PDB entry 8RVP | electron microscopy, 2.28 A resolution | chains C and D of the 34 polymer chains in the assembly

== Chain C ==
Molecule: Proteasome subunit alpha type-3
Source organism: Saccharomyces cerevisiae
UniProtKB: P23638 (PSA3_YEAST); the construct has insertions or renumbered stretches relative to UniProt, so the offset changes along the chain: 1-218 = UniProt 1-218; 221-254 = UniProt 225-258
Amino-acid sequence (258 residues; numbered 1 to 254 plus 6 insertion-coded residues; 2 numbers in that range are skipped by the numbering (no residue carries them; nothing is unmodelled there); the number before each row is that of its first residue; a row labelled like 218A-218F holds insertion residues (218A, then the next letters in order)):
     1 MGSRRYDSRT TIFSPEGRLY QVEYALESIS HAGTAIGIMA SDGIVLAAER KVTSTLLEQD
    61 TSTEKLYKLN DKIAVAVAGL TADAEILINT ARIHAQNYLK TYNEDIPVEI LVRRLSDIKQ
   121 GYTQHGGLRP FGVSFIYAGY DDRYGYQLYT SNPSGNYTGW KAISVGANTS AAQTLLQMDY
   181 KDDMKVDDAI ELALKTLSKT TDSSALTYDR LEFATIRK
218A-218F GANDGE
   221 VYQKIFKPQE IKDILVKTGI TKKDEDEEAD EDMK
Unresolved in the structure: 1-2, 62, 218A-218F, 242-254
Swiss-Prot annotation at these positions:
  - cross-link (Glycyl lysine isopeptide (Lys-Gly)): Lys-100 (interchain with G-Cter in ubiquitin), Lys-199 (interchain with G-Cter in ubiquitin), Lys-227 (interchain with G-Cter in ubiquitin)

== Chain D ==
Molecule: Proteasome subunit alpha type-4
Source organism: Saccharomyces cerevisiae
UniProtKB: P40303 (PSA4_YEAST); numbering as in UniProt (aligned over 1-254)
Amino-acid sequence (254 residues; row label = number of the first residue in the row):
     1 MSGYDRALSI FSPDGHIFQV EYALEAVKRG TCAVGVKGKN CVVLGCERRS TLKLQDTRIT
    61 PSKVSKIDSH VVLSFSGLNA DSRILIEKAR VEAQSHRLTL EDPVTVEYLT RYVAGVQQRY
   121 TQSGGVRPFG VSTLIAGFDP RDDEPKLYQT EPSGIYSSWS AQTIGRNSKT VREFLEKNYD
   181 RKEPPATVEE CVKLTVRSLL EVVQTGAKNI EITVVKPDSD IVALSSEEIN QYVTQIEQEK
   241 QEQQEQDKKK KSNH
Unresolved in the structure: 1, 247-254
Swiss-Prot annotation at these positions:
  - modified residue: Thr-60 (Phosphothreonine)

== How chain C and chain D interact ==
Residue-residue contacts (63; chain C residue first):
  Arg-5(C) with Arg-6(D), hydrogen bond (backbone-side chain)
  Tyr-6(C) with Asp-5(D), hydrogen bond
  Thr-10(C) with Arg-127(D)
  Thr-11(C) with Gly-125(D); Val-126(D); Arg-127(D)
  Ile-12(C) with Arg-6(D); Gln-19(D)
  Phe-13(C) with Gln-19(D), hydrogen bond (backbone-side chain); Tyr-22(D); Ala-26(D), hydrophobic; Arg-127(D); Pro-128(D)
  Ser-14(C) with Tyr-22(D)
  Pro-15(C) with Tyr-22(D), hydrophobic; Glu-25(D)
  Glu-16(C) with Glu-25(D); Arg-29(D), hydrogen bond (backbone-side chain)
  Gly-17(C) with Tyr-22(D); Ala-26(D)
  Arg-18(C) with Arg-29(D)
  Leu-19(C) with Arg-127(D)
  Glu-109(C) with Ile-59(D)
  Ser-116(C) with Arg-83(D), hydrogen bond (backbone-side chain)
  Asp-117(C) with Arg-83(D), salt bridge; Ile-84(D); Glu-87(D)
  Gln-120(C) with Ala-80(D); Asp-81(D), hydrogen bond; Ile-84(D); Arg-127(D)
  Thr-123(C) with Arg-127(D), hydrogen bond (backbone-side chain)
  Gln-124(C) with Tyr-120(D); Val-126(D); Arg-127(D), hydrogen bond (side chain-backbone); Phe-129(D)
  His-125(C) with Gly-125(D)
  Gly-126(C) with Gly-125(D), hydrogen bond (backbone-backbone)
  Tyr-144(C) with Arg-58(D), hydrogen bond (backbone-side chain); Ile-59(D), hydrophobic
  Tyr-146(C) with Arg-58(D), hydrogen bond (backbone-side chain)
  Tyr-149(C) with Ile-59(D)
  Ser-154(C) with Ala-80(D)
  Gly-155(C) with Arg-83(D), hydrogen bond (backbone-side chain)
  Asn-156(C) with Asn-79(D); Ala-80(D)
  Tyr-157(C) with Pro-61(D); Arg-83(D)
  Gly-159(C) with Gln-55(D); Asp-56(D), hydrogen bond (backbone-backbone); Thr-60(D)
  Trp-160(C) with Leu-52(D), hydrophobic; Leu-54(D); Gln-55(D); Asp-56(D)
  Lys-161(C) with Leu-54(D), hydrogen bond (backbone-backbone); Gln-55(D)
  Ala-162(C) with Leu-54(D)
  Gln-173(C) with Leu-54(D)
  Leu-176(C) with Leu-54(D), hydrophobic
  Gln-177(C) with Lys-53(D), hydrogen bond (backbone-side chain); Leu-54(D)
  Tyr-180(C) with Leu-54(D), hydrophobic
Other interface residues (no listed pair), chain C (41 interface residues in all): Ser-8, Arg-9, Met-39, Arg-113, Gln-147, Thr-158
Other interface residues (no listed pair), chain D (32 interface residues in all): Ala-23, Leu-78, Gly-124, Gly-130

== Overview ==
Chain C and chain D form an interface of 41 and 32 residues respectively, with 15 hydrogen bonds and 1 salt
bridge. Polar pairs include Asp-117(C)/Arg-83(D), Arg-5(C)/Arg-6(D) and Tyr-6(C)/Asp-5(D).
Chain C is Proteasome subunit alpha type-3 and chain D is Proteasome subunit alpha type-4, both from
Saccharomyces cerevisiae; the structure, Proteasomal late precursor complex from pre1-1, state 2, was
determined by electron microscopy (same publication as 8RVL, 8RVO, 8RVQ and 9GBK).
